Entry 6QVJ (electron microscopy, 3.80 A resolution); this record covers chains I and U of the 5 polymer chains in the assembly.

# Chain I
Protein: Calmodulin-regulated spectrin-associated protein 1
Source organism: Homo sapiens
UniProtKB: Q5T5Y3 (CAMP1_HUMAN), isoform Q5T5Y3-3; residues -10 to 130 here correspond to UniProt positions 1473-1613 (UniProt number = residue number + 1483)
Sequence (174 residues; numbered -43 to 130; the number before each row is that of its first residue; numbers below 1 keep their minus sign (Met-43 is residue -43)):
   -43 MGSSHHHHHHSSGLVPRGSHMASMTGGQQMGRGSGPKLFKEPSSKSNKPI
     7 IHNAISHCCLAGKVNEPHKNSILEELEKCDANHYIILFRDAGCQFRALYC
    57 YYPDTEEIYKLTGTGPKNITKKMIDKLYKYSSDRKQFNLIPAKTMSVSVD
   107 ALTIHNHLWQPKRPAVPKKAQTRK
Unresolved in the structure: -43 to -1, 60-63, 69-71, 117-130
Differences from the reference sequence: initiating methionine (-43); expression tag (-42 to -11); conflict Ser-10 (Thr1473 in Q5T5Y3)

# Chain U
Protein: Tubulin beta chain
Source organism: Homo sapiens
UniProtKB: P07437 (TBB5_HUMAN); the author numbering skips numbers that UniProt does not, so the offset changes along the chain: 1-44 = UniProt 1-44; 47-360 = UniProt 45-358; 369-454 = UniProt 359-444
Sequence (444 residues; row label = number of the first residue in the row; note: 10 numbers in that range are skipped by the numbering (no residue carries them; nothing is unmodelled there)):
     1 MREIVHIQAGQCGNQIGAKFWEVISDEHGIDPTGTYHGDSDLQL
    47 DRISVYYNEATGGKYVPRAILVDLEPGTMDSVRSGPFGQIFRPDNFVFGQ
    97 SGAGNNWAKGHYTEGAELVDSVLDVVRKEAESCDCLQGFQLTHSLGGGTG
   147 SGMGTLLISKIREEYPDRIMNTFSVVPSPKVSDTVVEPYNATLSVHQLVE
   197 NTDETYCIDNEALYDICFRTLKLTTPTYGDLNHLVSATMSGVTTCLRFPG
   247 QLNADLRKLAVNMVPFPRLHFFMPGFAPLTSRGSQQYRALTVPELTQQVF
   297 DAKNMMAACDPRHGRYLTVAAVFRGRMSMKEVDEQMLNVQNKNSSYFVEW
   347 IPNNVKTAVCDIPP
   369 RGLKMAVTFIGNSTAIQELFKRISEQFTAMFRRKAFLHWYTGEGMDEMEF
   419 TEAESNMNDLVSEYQQYQDATAEEEEDFGEEAEEEA
Unresolved in the structure: 441-454
UniProt features mapped onto this chain:
  - motif: Met1 to Ile4 (MREI motif)
  - binding site (GTP): Gln11, Glu71, Ser140, Gly144, Thr145, Gly146, Asn206, Asn228
  - binding site (Mg(2+)): Glu71
  - modified residue: Ser40 (Phosphoserine), Thr57 (Phosphothreonine), Lys60 (N6-acetyllysine), Ser174 (Phosphoserine), Thr287 (Phosphothreonine), Thr292 (Phosphothreonine), Arg320 (Omega-N-methylarginine), Glu444 (5-glutamyl polyglutamate), Glu448 (5-glutamyl glycine), Glu449 (5-glutamyl glycine), Glu451 (5-glutamyl glycine), Glu452 (5-glutamyl glycine), Glu453 (5-glutamyl glycine)
  - cross-link (Glycyl lysine isopeptide (Lys-Gly)): Lys60 (interchain with G-Cter in ubiquitin), Lys326 (interchain with G-Cter in ubiquitin)
Ligand contacts:
  - GDP (guanosine-5'-diphosphate): Gly10, Gln11, Cys12, Gln15, Asn101, Ser140, Gly142, Gly143, Gly144, Thr145, Gly146, Ser147, Val171, Asp179, Glu183, Asn206, Tyr224, Asn228
  - GTP (guanosine-5'-triphosphate): Gln247, Leu248, Lys254
  - taxol (TA1): Lys19, Glu22, Val23, Asp26, Glu27, Asp226, His229, Ala233, Ser236, Phe272, Thr276, Ser277, Arg278, Gln281, Arg320, Pro360, Arg369, Gly370, Leu371

# How chain I and chain U interact
Residue-residue contacts (15; chain I residue first):
  Cys14(I) - Lys338(U)
  Cys15(I) - Ser340(U)
  Cys15(I) - Ser341(U)
  Gly18(I) - Ser341(U)  hydrogen bond (backbone-side chain)
  Lys19(I) - Arg308(U)
  Lys19(I) - His309(U)
  Val20(I) - Gly310(U)
  Val20(I) - Arg311(U)
  Val20(I) - Gln436(U)
  Asn21(I) - Ser341(U)
  Cys49(I) - Ser340(U)
  Gln50(I) - Glu345(U)
  Lys91(I) - Lys338(U)
  Gln92(I) - Asn334(U)
  Gln92(I) - Asn337(U)
Other interface residues (no listed pair), chain I (15 interface residues in all): Leu16, Ala17, Gly48, Arg52, Arg90
Other interface residues (no listed pair), chain U (14 interface residues in all): Tyr342, Asp437, Ala440

# Summary
15 residues of chain I and 14 residues of chain U are in contact, with 1 hydrogen bond. The hydrogen-bonded
pair is Gly18(I)-Ser341(U). Ligands of chain U: GTP, GDP and taxol. Curated annotation (UniProt) lists 8
GTP-binding residues and Mg2+-binding residue Glu71(U) on chain U.
Chain I is Calmodulin-regulated spectrin-associated protein 1 and chain U is Tubulin beta chain, both from
Homo sapiens; the structure, HsCKK (human CAMSAP1) decorated 14pf taxol-GDP microtubule, was determined by
electron microscopy (same publication as 6QUS, 6QUY and 6QVE).
